5Z3V - chains C and J of the 11 polymer chains in the assembly; structure by electron microscopy, 4.22 A resolution (low resolution: residue-level contacts below are approximate; hydrogen-bond / salt-bridge calls are withheld).

[Chain C]
Molecule: Histone H2A
Organism: Xenopus laevis
UniProtKB: Q6AZJ8 (Q6AZJ8_XENLA); residues 1-129 here correspond to UniProt positions 2-130 (UniProt number = residue number + 1)
Amino-acid sequence (129 residues; row label = number of the first residue in the row):
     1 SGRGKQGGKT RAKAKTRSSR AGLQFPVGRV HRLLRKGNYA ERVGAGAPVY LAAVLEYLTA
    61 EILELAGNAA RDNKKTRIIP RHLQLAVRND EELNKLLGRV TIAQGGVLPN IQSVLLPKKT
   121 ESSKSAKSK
Unresolved in the structure: 1-11, 119-129

[Chain J]
Molecule: 167-nt DNA strand
Sequence (167 nucleotides; each row starts with the number of its first residue; numbers below 1 keep their minus sign (DA-19 is residue -19)):
   -19 ATCGTACTTC TCGACAAGCT TCAGGATGTA TATATCTGAC ACGTGCCTGG AGACTAGGGA
    41 GTAATCCCCT TGGCGGTTAA AACGCGGGGG ACAGCGCGTA CGTGCGTTTA AGCGGTGCTA
   101 GAGCTGTCTA CGACCAATTG AGCGGCCTCG GCACCGGGAT TCTCGAT
Unresolved in the structure: -19 to 0, 147

[How chain C and chain J interact]
Pairs across the interface (12):
  Ala14(C) with DA31(J); DG32(J)
  Lys15(C) with DA31(J); DG32(J)
  Thr16(C) with DA31(J)
  Arg17(C) with DA31(J)
  Arg20(C) with DG32(J)
  Gly28(C) with DA31(J)
  Arg32(C) with DG29(J); DG30(J)
  Arg42(C) with DG39(J)
  Arg77(C) with DC20(J)
Other interface residues (no listed pair), chain C (11 interface residues in all): Ala12, Arg29
Other interface residues (no listed pair), chain J (8 interface residues in all): DA33, DG37

[Summary]
The interface between chain C and chain J involves 11 residues on one side and 8 on the other.
Here chain C is Histone H2A (Xenopus laevis) and chain J is a 167-nt DNA strand. Entry 5Z3V (Structure of
Snf2-nucleosome complex at shl-2 in ADP BeFx state) was determined by electron microscopy, deposited together
with 5Z3U, 5Z3L, 5Z3O, 6IY2 and 6IY3.
